PDB entry 7EQ1 | electron microscopy, 3.30 A resolution | chains S and B of the 5 polymer chains in the assembly

[Chain S]
Molecule: scFv16
From: synthetic construct
Notes: antibody fragment or engineered binder
Sequence (247 residues; numbered 2 to 247 plus 14 insertion-coded residues; 13 numbers in that range are skipped by the numbering (no residue carries them; nothing is unmodelled there); the number before each row is that of its first residue; a row labelled like 121A-121N holds insertion residues (121A, then the next letters in order)):
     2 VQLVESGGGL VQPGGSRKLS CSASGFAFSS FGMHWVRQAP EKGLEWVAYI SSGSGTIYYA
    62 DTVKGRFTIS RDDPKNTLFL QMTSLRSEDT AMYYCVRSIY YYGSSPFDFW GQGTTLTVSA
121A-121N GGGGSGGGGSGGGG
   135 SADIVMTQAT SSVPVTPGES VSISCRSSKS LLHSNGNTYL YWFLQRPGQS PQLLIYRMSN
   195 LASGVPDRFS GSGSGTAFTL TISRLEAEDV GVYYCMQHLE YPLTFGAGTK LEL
Disordered / not traced: 121A-121N
Disulfides: Cys22-Cys96

[Chain B]
Molecule: Guanine nucleotide-binding protein G(I)/G(S)/G(T) subunit beta-1
From: Rattus norvegicus
Reference sequence: P54311 (GBB1_RAT); numbering as in UniProt (aligned over 2-340)
Sequence (345 residues; numbered -4 to 340; the number before each row is that of its first residue; numbers below 1 keep their minus sign (Met-4 is residue -4)):
    -4 MGSLLQSELD QLRQEAEQLK NQIRDARKAC ADATLSQITN NIDPVGRIQM RTRRTLRGHL
    56 AKIYAMHWGT DSRLLVSASQ DGKLIIWDSY TTNKVHAIPL RSSWVMTCAY APSGNYVACG
   116 GLDNICSIYN LKTREGNVRV SRELAGHTGY LSCCRFLDDN QIVTSSGDTT CALWDIETGQ
   176 QTTTFTGHTG DVMSLSLAPD TRLFVSGACD ASAKLWDVRE GMCRQTFTGH ESDINAICFF
   236 PNGNAFATGS DDATCRLFDL RADQELMTYS HDNIICGITS VSFSKSGRLL LAGYDDFNCN
   296 VWDALKADRA GVLAGHDNRV SCLGVTDDGM AVATGSWDSF LKIWN
Disordered / not traced: -4 to 2
Differences from the reference sequence: initiating methionine (-4); expression tag (-3 to 1)
UniProt features mapped onto this chain:
  - modified residue: Ser2 (N-acetylserine), His266 (Phosphohistidine)

[Chain S / chain B interface]
Residue-residue contacts (8; chain S residue first):
  Gly26(S) with Glu130(B)
  Phe27(S) with Glu130(B)
  Phe32(S) with Gly131(B)
  Arg98(S) with Arg129(B), hydrogen bond (side chain-backbone)
  Tyr102(S) with Val90(B), hydrophobic
  Tyr103(S) with Asp66(B); Arg68(B); Leu69(B), hydrophobic
Also at the interface, not in a pair above, chain S (10 interface residues in all): Val2, Ala28, Ile100, Ser197
Also at the interface, not in a pair above, chain B (10 interface residues in all): Asp83, His91, Asn132

[Overview]
The chain S/chain B interface involves 10 residues from each chain, with 1 hydrogen bond. The hydrogen-bonded
pair is Arg98(S)-Arg129(B).
Chain S is scFv16 (synthetic construct) and chain B is Guanine nucleotide-binding protein G(I)/G(S)/G(T)
subunit beta-1 (Rattus norvegicus); the structure, GPR114-Gs-scFv16 complex, was determined by electron
microscopy together with 7EPT from the same study.
